PDB entry 9MIA | electron microscopy, 2.80 A resolution | chains G and A of the 18 polymer chains in the assembly

Chain G:
Molecule: RM20A3 heavy chain Fv
Organism: Macaca mulatta
Amino-acid sequence (125 residues; each row starts with the number of its first residue; a row labelled like 82A-82C holds insertion residues (82A, then the next letters in order)):
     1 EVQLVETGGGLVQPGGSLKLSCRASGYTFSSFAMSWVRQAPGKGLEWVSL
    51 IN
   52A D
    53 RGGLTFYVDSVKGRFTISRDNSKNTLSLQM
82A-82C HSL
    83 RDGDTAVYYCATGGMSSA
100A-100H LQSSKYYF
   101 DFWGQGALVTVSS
Unresolved in the structure: 112-113
Disulfides: Cys22-Cys92

Chain A:
Molecule: GT1.1 v4.1 SOSIP gp120
Organism: Human immunodeficiency virus 1
Amino-acid sequence (509 residues; each row starts with the number of its first residue; note: 11 numbers in that range are skipped by the numbering (no residue carries them; nothing is unmodelled there); numbers below 1 keep their minus sign (Met-4 is residue -4)):
    -4 MDAMKRGLCCVLLLCGAVFVSPSQEIHARFRRGARAENLWVTVYYGVPVW
    46 KDAETTLFCASDAKAYETKKHNVWATHACVPTDPNPQEIHLENVTEEFNM
    96 WKNNMVEQMHTDIISLWDQSLKPCVKLTPLCVTLQCTNVTNNITDD
   150 MRGELKNCSFNMTTELRDKRQKVHALFYKLDIVPINE
  186A N
   187 QNTSYRLINCNTAAITQACPKVSFEPIPIHYCAPAGFAILKCKDKKFNGT
   237 GPCPSVSTVQCTHGIKPVVSTQLLLNGSLAEEEVMIRSKDIRNNAKNILV
   287 QFNTPVQINCTRPNNNTRKSIRI
   312 GPGQWFYATG
  321A D
   322 IIGDIRQAHCNVSKATWNETLGKVVKQLRKHFGNNTIIRFANSSGGDLEV
   372 TTHSFNCGGEFFYCDTSGLFNSTWISN
   400 TSVQGSNSTGSNDSITLPCRIKQIINMWQRIGQAMYAPPIQGVIRCVSNI
   450 TGLILTRDGGSTDSTTETFRPSGGDMRDNWRSELYKYKVVKIEPLGVAPT
   500 RCKRRVVGRRRRRR
Unresolved in the structure: -4 to 32, 58-65, 400-411, 505-513
Disulfides: Cys54-Cys74, Cys119-Cys205, Cys126-Cys196, Cys131-Cys157, Cys218-Cys247, Cys228-Cys239, Cys296-Cys331, Cys378-Cys445, Cys385-Cys418
Covalently attached groups: N-acetylglucosamine (NAG) linked to Asn88, Asn133, Asn156, Asn160, Asn234, Asn262, Asn295, Asn301, Asn332, Asn339, Asn363, Asn392, Asn448

How chain G and chain A interact:
Residue-residue contacts (11; chain G residue first):
  Ser98(G) with Arg500(A), hydrogen bond
  Ser99(G) with Arg500(A), hydrogen bond (backbone-side chain)
  Ala100(G) with Thr499(A); Arg500(A), hydrogen bond (backbone-backbone); Cys501(A), hydrophobic
  Leu100A(G) with Tyr39(A); Thr499(A)
  Gln100B(G) with Arg500(A), hydrogen bond (backbone-side chain)
  Ser100C(G) with Arg500(A)
  Ser100D(G) with Arg500(A)
  Tyr100F(G) with Arg500(A)

In short:
8 residues of chain G face 4 of chain A across their interface, with 4 hydrogen bonds. Among the polar pairs
are Ser98(G)-Arg500(A), Ser99(G)-Arg500(A) and Gln100B(G)-Arg500(A). N-acetylglucosamine is covalently linked
to Asn88(A), Asn133(A), Asn156(A), Asn160(A), Asn234(A) and Asn262(A) and 7 more.
Here chain G is RM20A3 heavy chain Fv (Macaca mulatta) and chain A is GT1.1 v4.1 SOSIP gp120 (Human
immunodeficiency virus 1). Entry 9MIA (206-3G08 Fab in complex with HIV-1 GT1.1 v4.1 SOSIP Env trimer and
RM20A3 Fab) was determined by electron microscopy (same publication as 9MIB, 9MIC, 9MID, 9MIF, 9MIH, 9MII and
4 further entries).
